3NVT - chains A and B; structure by X-ray diffraction, 1.95 A resolution.

== Chain A (and B) ==
Name: 3-deoxy-D-arabino-heptulosonate 7-phosphate synthase
From: Listeria monocytogenes
Notes: EC 2.5.1.54, 5.4.99.5; chain B of this document is another copy of the same molecule, construct and numbering; everything in this record applies to it too
UniProtKB: Q8Y6T2 (Q8Y6T2_LISMO); residue numbers follow UniProt; this construct covers 1-361
Sequence (385 residues; numbered -23 to 361; the number before each row is that of its first residue; numbers below 1 keep their minus sign (Met-23 is residue -23)):
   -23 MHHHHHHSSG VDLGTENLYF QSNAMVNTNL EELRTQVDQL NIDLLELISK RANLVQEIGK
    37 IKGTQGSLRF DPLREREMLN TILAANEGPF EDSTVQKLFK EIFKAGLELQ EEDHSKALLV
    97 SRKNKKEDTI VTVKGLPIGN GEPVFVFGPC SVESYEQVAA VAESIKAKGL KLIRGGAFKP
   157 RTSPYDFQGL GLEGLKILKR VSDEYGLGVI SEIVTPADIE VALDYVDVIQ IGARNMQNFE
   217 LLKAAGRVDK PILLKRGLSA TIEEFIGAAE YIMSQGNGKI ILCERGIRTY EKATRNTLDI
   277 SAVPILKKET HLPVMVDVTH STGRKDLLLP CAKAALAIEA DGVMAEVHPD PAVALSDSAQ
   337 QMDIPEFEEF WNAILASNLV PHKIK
Disordered / not traced: -23 to 7, 40-44, 358-361 (chain B: -23 to 5, 33-52, 87-90, 357-361)
Sequence notes: expression tag (-23 to 0)
Metal / ion sites: Mn2+: Cys126, His296, Glu322, Asp333
Reported in the primary citation:
  - conformationally variable residues (order/disorder transition): Gln32 to Glu53

== How chain A and chain B interact ==
Pairs across the interface (90; chain A residue first):
  Arg10(A) with Leu30(B); Val31(B), hydrogen bond (side chain-backbone); Gln32(B), hydrogen bond (side chain-backbone)
  Val13(A) with Arg27(B); Leu30(B), hydrophobic; Val31(B), hydrophobic
  Asp14(A) with Thr57(B)
  Leu16(A) with Arg27(B); Leu30(B), hydrophobic
  Asn17(A) with Arg27(B), hydrogen bond; Met54(B), hydrogen bond; Ile58(B); Phe75(B)
  Asp19(A) with Leu23(B)
  Leu20(A) with Leu20(B), hydrophobic; Leu23(B), hydrophobic; Ile24(B), hydrophobic; Phe75(B), hydrophobic
  Leu21(A) with Ile58(B); Ala61(B); Asn62(B); Val71(B), hydrophobic; Phe75(B)
  Leu23(A) with Leu16(B); Asp19(B); Leu20(B), hydrophobic; Leu23(B), hydrophobic
  Ile24(A) with Leu20(B), hydrophobic
  Ser25(A) with Gly64(B), hydrogen bond (side chain-backbone); Pro65(B)
  Arg27(A) with Leu16(B); Asn17(B), hydrogen bond
  Ala28(A) with Pro65(B), hydrophobic; Phe66(B), hydrophobic
  Asn29(A) with Pro65(B)
  Leu30(A) with Gln12(B); Leu16(B), hydrophobic
  Val31(A) with Val13(B), hydrophobic
  Ile34(A) with Leu6(B), hydrophobic; Leu9(B), hydrophobic; Arg10(B); Val13(B), hydrophobic
  Ile37(A) with Leu6(B), hydrophobic; Leu9(B), hydrophobic
  Lys38(A) with Leu6(B); Arg10(B)
  Arg50(A) with Arg10(B), hydrogen bond (side chain-backbone); Asp14(B), salt bridge
  Met54(A) with Asp14(B); Asn17(B), hydrogen bond
  Thr57(A) with Ile18(B)
  Ile58(A) with Asn17(B); Leu21(B)
  Ala61(A) with Ile18(B), hydrophobic; Leu21(B)
  Asn62(A) with Leu21(B)
  Gly64(A) with Ser25(B)
  Pro65(A) with Ser25(B); Ala28(B), hydrophobic; Asn29(B)
  Phe66(A) with Ile24(B), hydrophobic; Ala28(B), hydrophobic; Ala81(B); Gly82(B); Glu84(B)
  Glu67(A) with Glu84(B), hydrogen bond (backbone-side chain)
  Thr70(A) with Ala81(B); Glu84(B), hydrogen bond
  Val71(A) with Leu21(B), hydrophobic
  Leu74(A) with Glu77(B); Ile78(B), hydrophobic; Ala81(B), hydrophobic
  Phe75(A) with Asn17(B); Leu20(B), hydrophobic; Leu21(B)
  Glu77(A) with Leu74(B)
  Ala81(A) with Phe66(B); Thr70(B)
  Glu84(A) with Thr70(B), hydrogen bond
  Leu85(A) with Pro65(B); Phe66(B), hydrophobic
  Lys92(A) with Glu67(B), salt bridge; Ser69(B), hydrogen bond; Thr70(B), hydrogen bond; Lys73(B)
  Arg264(A) with Tyr266(B)
  Thr265(A) with Tyr266(B)
  Tyr266(A) with Arg264(B); Thr265(B)
  Lys268(A) with Tyr266(B), hydrogen bond (side chain-backbone)
Also at the interface, not in a pair above, chain A (48 interface residues in all): Leu9, Lys26, Glu33, Ile78, Phe79, Gly82
Also at the interface, not in a pair above, chain B (46 interface residues in all): Leu85, Lys268

== Overview ==
Chain A and chain B form an interface of 48 and 46 residues respectively, with 14 hydrogen bonds and 2 salt
bridges. Polar pairs include Arg50(A)-Asp14(B), Lys92(A)-Glu67(B) and Arg10(A)-Val31(B). Cys126(A), His296(A),
Glu322(A) and Asp333(A) form the Mn2+ site. From the paper: conformational variability at Gln32(A).
Chain A and chain B are both 3-deoxy-D-arabino-heptulosonate 7-phosphate synthase (Listeria monocytogenes);
the structure, 1.95 Angstrom crystal structure of a bifunctional 3-deoxy-7-phosphoheptulonate
synthase/chorismate mutase (aroA) from Listeria monocytogenes EGD-e, was determined by X-ray diffraction (same
publication as 3TFC).
